PDB entry 6ZIY | electron microscopy, 4.25 A resolution (low resolution: residue-level contacts below are approximate; hydrogen-bond / salt-bridge calls are withheld) | chains 4 and 9 of the 15 polymer chains in the assembly

# Chain 4
Molecule: NADH-quinone oxidoreductase subunit 4
Organism: Thermus thermophilus
Notes: EC 7.1.1.-
Reference sequence: Q56220 (NQO4_THET8); residue numbers follow UniProt; this construct covers 1-409
Amino-acid sequence (409 residues; numbered 1 to 409; the number before each row is that of its first residue):
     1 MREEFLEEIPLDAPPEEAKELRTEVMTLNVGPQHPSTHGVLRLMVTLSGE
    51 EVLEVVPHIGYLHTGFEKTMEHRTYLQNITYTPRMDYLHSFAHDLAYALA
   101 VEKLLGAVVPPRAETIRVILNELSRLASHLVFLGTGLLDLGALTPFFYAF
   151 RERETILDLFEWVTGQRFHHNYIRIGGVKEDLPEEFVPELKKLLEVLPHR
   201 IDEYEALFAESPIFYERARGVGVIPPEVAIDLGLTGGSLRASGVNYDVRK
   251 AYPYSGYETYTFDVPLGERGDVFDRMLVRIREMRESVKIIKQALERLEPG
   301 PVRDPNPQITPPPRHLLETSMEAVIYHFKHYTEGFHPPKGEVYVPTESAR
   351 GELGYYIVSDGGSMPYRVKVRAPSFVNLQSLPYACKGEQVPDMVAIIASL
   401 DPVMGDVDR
Disordered / not traced: 1-25
From the paper describing this entry:
  - catalytic residues: H38, Y87 (proposed by the authors, not directly observed)

# Chain 9
Molecule: NADH-quinone oxidoreductase subunit 9
Organism: Thermus thermophilus
Notes: EC 7.1.1.-
Reference sequence: Q56224 (NQO9_THET8); residues 1-182 here = UniProt positions 1-182
Amino-acid sequence (182 residues; each row starts with the number of its first residue):
     1 MTLKALAQSLGITLKYLFSKPVTVPYPDAPVALKPRFHGRHVLTRHPNGL
    51 EKCIGCSLCAAACPAYAIYVEPAENDPENPVSAGERYAKVYEINMLRCIF
   101 CGLCEEACPTGAIVLGYDFEMADYEYSDLVYGKEDMLVDVVGTKPQRREA
   151 KRTGKPVKVGYVVPYVRPELEGFKAPTEGGKR
Disordered / not traced: 1, 182
Swiss-Prot annotation at these positions:
  - binding site ([4Fe-4S] cluster): C53, C56, S57, C59, C63, C98, I99, C101, C104, C108
Metal / ion sites: 4Fe-4S cluster Fe site 1: C53, C56, C59, C108; 4Fe-4S cluster Fe site 2: C63, C98, C101, C104
Residues lining bound ligands:
  - 4Fe-4S cluster (SF4), molecule 1: H41, C63, P64, A65, A67, I68, I93, C98, I99, F100, C101, C104, L115
  - 4Fe-4S cluster (SF4), molecule 2: C53, I54, G55, C56, S57, L58, C59, V70, Y91, C108, P109, T110, A112, I113

# Interface between chain 4 and chain 9
Pairs across the interface (45; chain 4 residue first):
  R73(4) - Y66(9)
  Q77(4) - A62(9)
  Q77(4) - C63(9)
  Q77(4) - P64(9)
  T80(4) - L103(9)
  Y81(4) - P64(9)
  R84(4) - I99(9)
  Y148(4) - T13(9)
  Y148(4) - Y16(9)
  R151(4) - Y16(9)
  D158(4) - K34(9)
  E161(4) - L33(9)
  E161(4) - K34(9)
  E161(4) - R36(9)
  E161(4) - F37(9)
  W162(4) - K34(9)
  W162(4) - P35(9)
  W162(4) - R36(9)
  T164(4) - H38(9)
  G165(4) - R36(9)
  G165(4) - F37(9)
  G165(4) - H38(9)
  Q166(4) - H38(9)
  Q166(4) - F100(9)
  R174(4) - E106(9)
  K179(4) - E106(9)
  E180(4) - R36(9)
  D181(4) - R36(9)
  P183(4) - R36(9)
  E203(4) - Y16(9)
  E210(4) - T2(9)
  E210(4) - K4(9)
  E210(4) - A5(9)
  S211(4) - A5(9)
  P212(4) - T2(9)
  P212(4) - A5(9)
  P212(4) - L6(9)
  R314(4) - E105(9)
  R314(4) - E106(9)
  R314(4) - G111(9)
  H327(4) - A107(9)
  F328(4) - L58(9)
  Y331(4) - E106(9)
  Y331(4) - A107(9)
  T332(4) - L58(9)
Other interface residues (no listed pair), chain 4 (33 interface residues in all): T144, V163, R200, L207, I213, L317
Other interface residues (no listed pair), chain 9 (33 interface residues in all): Q8, S9, I12, V22, A32, A61, C108, P109, P164

# In short
The chain 4/chain 9 interface involves 33 residues from each chain. Bound to chain 9: 4Fe-4S cluster. C53(9),
C56(9), C59(9) and C108(9) coordinate 4Fe-4S cluster Fe site 1. C63(9), C98(9), C101(9) and C104(9) form the
4Fe-4S cluster Fe site 2. UniProt lists 10 [4Fe-4S] cluster-binding residues on chain 9. The paper reports
catalytic residues H38(4) and Y87(4).
Here chain 4 is NADH-quinone oxidoreductase subunit 4 and chain 9 is NADH-quinone oxidoreductase subunit 9,
both from Thermus thermophilus. Entry 6ZIY (Respiratory complex I from Thermus thermophilus, NADH dataset,
major state) was determined by electron microscopy (same publication as 6I0D, 6I1P, 6Q8O, 6Q8W, 6Q8X, 6Y11 and
3 further entries).
